Entry 6Y5L (electron microscopy, 3.60 A resolution); this record covers chains D and F of the 6 polymer chains in the assembly.

[Chain D (and F)]
Molecule: X-31 Influenza Haemagglutinin HA2
Organism: unidentified influenza virus
Notes: chain F of this document is another copy of the same molecule, construct and numbering; everything in this record applies to it too
UniProt: P03437 (HEMA_I68A0); residues 1-172 here correspond to UniProt positions 346-517 (UniProt number = residue number + 345)
Chain sequence (172 residues; row label = number of the first residue in the row):
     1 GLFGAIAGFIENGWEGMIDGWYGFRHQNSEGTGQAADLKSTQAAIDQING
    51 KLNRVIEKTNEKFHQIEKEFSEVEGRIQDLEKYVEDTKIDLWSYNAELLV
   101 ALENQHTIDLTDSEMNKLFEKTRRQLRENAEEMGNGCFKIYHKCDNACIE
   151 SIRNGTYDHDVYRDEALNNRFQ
Unresolved in the structure: 1-36, 126-172
Swiss-Prot annotation at these positions:
  - glycosylation: Asn154 (N-linked (GlcNAc...) asparagine)
Reported in the primary citation:
  - mutagenesis - R54K, Q105K, H106A: decreased stability (citing earlier work)

[How chain D and chain F interact]
Pairs across the interface - 27 pairs, chain D then chain F:
  Thr41(D) with Leu38(F)
  Ile48(D) with Ile48(F), hydrophobic; Asn49(F)
  Leu52(D) with Leu52(F), hydrophobic
  Lys62(D) with Phe63(F)
  Ile66(D) with Phe63(F), hydrophobic; Ile66(F), hydrophobic; Phe70(F)
  Glu69(D) with Phe70(F)
  Phe70(D) with Phe70(F), hydrophobic
  Val73(D) with Ile77(F), hydrophobic
  Arg76(D) with Glu74(F), salt bridge; Ile77(F); Glu81(F), salt bridge
  Ile77(D) with Ile77(F), hydrophobic
  Leu80(D) with Leu80(F), hydrophobic
  Tyr83(D) with Glu85(F), hydrogen bond; Lys88(F), hydrogen bond
  Asp90(D) with Trp92(F)
  Leu91(D) with Leu91(F), hydrophobic; Asn95(F)
  Tyr94(D) with Trp92(F), hydrophobic; Asn95(F); Leu99(F)
  Leu98(D) with Leu102(F), hydrophobic
  Leu102(D) with Leu102(F), hydrophobic
  Gln105(D) with His106(F), hydrogen bond
Interface residues without a listed pair, chain D (23 interface residues in all): Val55, Thr59, Phe63, Val84, Thr87
Interface residues without a listed pair, chain F (24 interface residues in all): Ile56, Asn60, Gln78, Val84, Leu98

[In short]
Chain D and chain F form an interface of 23 and 24 residues respectively; the contacts include 3 hydrogen
bonds and 2 salt bridges. Among the polar pairs are Arg76(D)-Glu74(F), Arg76(D)-Glu81(F) and
Tyr83(D)-Glu85(F). The paper reports that R54K, Q105K and H106A of chain D reduce stability.
Chain D and chain F are both X-31 Influenza Haemagglutinin HA2 (unidentified influenza virus); the structure,
Signal Subtracted Extended Intermediate form of X-31 Influenza Haemagglutinin at pH 5 (State IV), was
determined by electron microscopy (same publication as 6Y5G, 6Y5H, 6Y5I, 6Y5J and 6Y5K).
